Entry 6ECH (X-ray diffraction, 2.19 A resolution); this record covers chains A and C of the 4 polymer chains in the assembly.

[Chain A (and C)]
Name: Pyruvate kinase PKLR
From: Rattus norvegicus
Notes: EC 2.7.1.40; chain C of this document is another copy of the same molecule, construct and numbering; everything in this record applies to it too
Reference sequence: P12928 (KPYR_RAT), isoform P12928-2; residues 1-543 here = UniProt positions 1-543
Amino-acid sequence (550 residues; each row starts with the number of its first residue; numbering starts at 0):
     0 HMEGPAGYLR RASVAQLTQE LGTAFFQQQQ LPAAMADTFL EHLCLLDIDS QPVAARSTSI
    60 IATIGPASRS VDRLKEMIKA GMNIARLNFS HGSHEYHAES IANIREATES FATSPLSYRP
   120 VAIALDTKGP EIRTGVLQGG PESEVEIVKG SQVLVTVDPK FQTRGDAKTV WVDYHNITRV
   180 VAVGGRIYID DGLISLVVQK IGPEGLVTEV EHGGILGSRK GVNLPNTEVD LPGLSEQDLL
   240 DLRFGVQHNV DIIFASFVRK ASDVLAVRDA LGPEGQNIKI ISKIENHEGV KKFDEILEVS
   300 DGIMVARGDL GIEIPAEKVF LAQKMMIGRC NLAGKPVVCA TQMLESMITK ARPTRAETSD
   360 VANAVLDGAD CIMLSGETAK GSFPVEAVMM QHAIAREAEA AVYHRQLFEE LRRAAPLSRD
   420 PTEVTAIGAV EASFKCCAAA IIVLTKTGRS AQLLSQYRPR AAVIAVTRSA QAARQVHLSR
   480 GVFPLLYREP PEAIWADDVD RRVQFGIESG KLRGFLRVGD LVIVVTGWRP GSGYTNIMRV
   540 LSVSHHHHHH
Unresolved in the structure: 0-17, 546-549 (chain C: 0-21)
Differences from the reference sequence: expression tag (0, 544-549)
Modified positions: Ser12 (phosphoserine; SEP)
UniProt features mapped onto this chain:
  - binding site (ATP): Arg163

[Interface between chain A and chain C]
Pairs across the interface - 63 pairs, chain A then chain C:
  Leu20(A) with Arg418(C)
  Phe25(A) with Leu416(C), hydrophobic
  Asp36(A) with Arg412(C), salt bridge
  Arg404(A) with Arg412(C)
  Glu408(A) with Glu408(C); Arg411(C), salt bridge
  Arg411(A) with Arg411(C); Glu430(C), salt bridge
  Arg412(A) with Asp36(C), salt bridge; Arg404(C), hydrogen bond (backbone-side chain)
  Ala414(A) with Lys434(C)
  Pro415(A) with Lys434(C), hydrogen bond (backbone-side chain)
  Leu416(A) with Lys434(C)
  Ser417(A) with Lys434(C), hydrogen bond (backbone-backbone); Cys435(C)
  Arg418(A) with Gly518(C), hydrogen bond (side chain-backbone); Leu520(C)
  Pro420(A) with Val539(C), hydrophobic
  Val423(A) with Ala431(C), hydrophobic; Cys435(C), hydrophobic; Ile522(C), hydrophobic; Val539(C), hydrophobic
  Thr424(A) with Val539(C)
  Ile426(A) with Glu430(C); Lys434(C)
  Gly427(A) with Gly427(C); Met537(C)
  Glu430(A) with Arg411(C); Ile426(C); Glu430(C)
  Ala431(A) with Val423(C)
  Phe433(A) with Leu416(C)
  Lys434(A) with Ala414(C); Pro415(C), hydrogen bond (side chain-backbone); Leu416(C); Ser417(C), hydrogen bond (backbone-backbone); Val423(C); Ile426(C); Tyr456(C), hydrogen bond
  Cys435(A) with Ser417(C); Arg418(C), hydrogen bond (backbone-side chain); Val423(C), hydrophobic
  Cys436(A) with Leu416(C), hydrophobic
  Tyr456(A) with Lys434(C), hydrogen bond
  Gly518(A) with Arg418(C), hydrogen bond (backbone-side chain)
  Asp519(A) with Arg418(C)
  Leu520(A) with Arg418(C)
  Trp527(A) with His549(C)
  Asn535(A) with Met537(C); Arg538(C); Val539(C), hydrogen bond (side chain-backbone); Leu540(C); His549(C)
  Ile536(A) with Met537(C); Arg538(C)
  Met537(A) with Asn535(C); Ile536(C); Met537(C), hydrogen bond (backbone-backbone)
  Arg538(A) with Asn535(C); Ile536(C)
  Val539(A) with Val423(C), hydrophobic; Thr424(C); Asn535(C), hydrogen bond (backbone-backbone)
Interface residues without a listed pair, chain A (37 interface residues in all): Met34, Phe407, Ile522, Leu540
Interface residues without a listed pair, chain C (35 interface residues in all): Phe25, Met34, Pro420, Glu422, Phe433, Asp519

[Overview]
Chain A and chain C form an interface of 37 and 35 residues respectively, with 13 hydrogen bonds and 4 salt
bridges. Polar contacts include Asp36(A)-Arg412(C), Glu408(A)-Arg411(C) and Arg411(A)-Glu430(C). From UniProt:
ATP-binding residue Arg163(A) on chain A.
Both chains are Pyruvate kinase PKLR (Rattus norvegicus). Entry 6ECH (Pyruvate Kinase Isoform L-type with
phosphorylated Ser12 (pS12) in complex with FBP) was determined by X-ray diffraction, deposited together with
6ECK.
